PDB entry 1KCZ | X-ray diffraction, 1.90 A resolution | chains A and B

# Chain A (and B)
Name: beta-methylaspartase
From: Clostridium tetanomorphum
Notes: EC 4.3.1.2; chain B of this document is another copy of the same molecule, construct and numbering; everything in this record applies to it too
UniProtKB: Q05514 (MAAL_CLOTT); residue numbers follow UniProt; this construct covers 1-413
Sequence (413 residues; each row starts with the number of its first residue):
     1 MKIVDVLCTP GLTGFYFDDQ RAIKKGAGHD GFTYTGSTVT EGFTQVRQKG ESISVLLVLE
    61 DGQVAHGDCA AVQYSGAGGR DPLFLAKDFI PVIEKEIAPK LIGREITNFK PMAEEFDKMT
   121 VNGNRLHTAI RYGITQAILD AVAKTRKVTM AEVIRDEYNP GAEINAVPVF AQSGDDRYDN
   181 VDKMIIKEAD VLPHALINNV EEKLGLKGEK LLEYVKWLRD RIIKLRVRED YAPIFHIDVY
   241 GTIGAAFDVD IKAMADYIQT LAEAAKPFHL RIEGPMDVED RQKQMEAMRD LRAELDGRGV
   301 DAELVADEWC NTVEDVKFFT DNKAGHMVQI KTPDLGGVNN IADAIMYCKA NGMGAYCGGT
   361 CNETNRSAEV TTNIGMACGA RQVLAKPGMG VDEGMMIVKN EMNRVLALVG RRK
Construct notes: modified residue (361)
Modified / non-standard residues: Cys361 (cysteinesulfonic acid; OCS)
UniProt features mapped onto this chain:
  - active site: Lys331 (Proton acceptor)
  - binding site ((2S,3S)-3-methyl-L-aspartate): Gln172, Gln329, Thr360, Cys361
  - binding site (Mg(2+)): Asp238, Glu273, Asp307
  - site: His194 (Transition state stabilizer)
  - mutagenesis: Gln73 (Q73A: It has very broad nucleophile scope and excellent regio- and diastereoselectivity in the amination reaction ...), His194 (H194A: Strong (160-fold) decrease of the catalytic efficiency for deamination and slight (1.8-fold) decrease of affinity binding for L-threo-beta-methylaspartate ...), Gln329 (Q329A: Very strong decrease of the catalytic efficiency for deamination, whereas the affinity binding for L-threo-beta-methylaspartate is not affected ...), Lys331 (K331A: It abolishes deaminase and aminase activities and does not show any major conformational changes ...), Leu384 (L384A: It has very broad electrophile scope and excellent regio- and enantioselectivity in the amination reaction)
Metal / ion sites: Mg2+: Asp238, Glu273, Asp307

# How chain A and chain B interact
Pairs across the interface - 106 pairs, chain A then chain B:
  Asp5(A) - Arg411(B)  salt bridge
  Leu7(A) - Ala407(B)
  Leu7(A) - Leu408(B)  hydrophobic
  Leu7(A) - Arg411(B)
  Thr9(A) - Asn403(B)
  Thr9(A) - Arg404(B)
  Thr9(A) - Ala407(B)
  Pro10(A) - Asn403(B)  hydrogen bond (backbone-side chain)
  Gly11(A) - Asn400(B)
  Leu12(A) - Met395(B)
  Leu12(A) - Met396(B)
  Leu12(A) - Asn400(B)  hydrogen bond (backbone-side chain)
  Thr13(A) - Lys187(B)
  Thr13(A) - Asp392(B)
  Thr13(A) - Met396(B)
  Gly14(A) - Asp392(B)
  Gly14(A) - Met396(B)
  Phe15(A) - Lys187(B)  hydrogen bond (backbone-side chain)
  Tyr16(A) - Lys183(B)
  Tyr16(A) - Ile186(B)  hydrophobic
  Tyr16(A) - Lys187(B)
  Tyr16(A) - Asp392(B)  hydrogen bond
  Asp30(A) - Asp182(B)
  Asp30(A) - Arg221(B)  salt bridge
  Gly31(A) - Asp179(B)
  Gly31(A) - Asp182(B)
  Phe32(A) - Asp179(B)
  Phe32(A) - Asp182(B)  hydrogen bond (backbone-side chain)
  Phe32(A) - Lys183(B)
  Thr33(A) - Arg221(B)
  Gln45(A) - Val227(B)
  Gln48(A) - Ile186(B)
  Lys49(A) - Ile186(B)
  Lys49(A) - Glu188(B)  salt bridge
  Ser52(A) - Asn400(B)
  Ser54(A) - Arg404(B)  hydrogen bond
  Leu56(A) - Arg404(B)
  Leu56(A) - Leu408(B)  hydrophobic
  Val58(A) - Arg411(B)
  Asp61(A) - Lys147(B)  hydrogen bond (backbone-side chain)
  Gln63(A) - Gln63(B)
  Val64(A) - Leu408(B)  hydrophobic
  His66(A) - Arg404(B)  hydrogen bond
  Lys147(A) - Asp61(B)  hydrogen bond (side chain-backbone)
  Asp179(A) - Gly31(B)
  Asp179(A) - Phe32(B)
  Asp182(A) - Asp30(B)
  Asp182(A) - Gly31(B)
  Asp182(A) - Phe32(B)  hydrogen bond (side chain-backbone)
  Lys183(A) - Tyr16(B)
  Lys183(A) - Phe32(B)
  Ile186(A) - Tyr16(B)  hydrophobic
  Ile186(A) - Gln48(B)
  Ile186(A) - Lys49(B)
  Lys187(A) - Thr13(B)
  Lys187(A) - Phe15(B)  hydrogen bond (side chain-backbone)
  Lys187(A) - Tyr16(B)
  Lys187(A) - Lys49(B)
  Glu188(A) - Lys49(B)  salt bridge
  Arg221(A) - Asp30(B)  salt bridge
  Arg221(A) - Gly31(B)
  Lys224(A) - Asp30(B)  salt bridge
  Leu225(A) - Thr33(B)
  Leu225(A) - Gln45(B)  hydrogen bond (backbone-side chain)
  Val227(A) - Gln45(B)
  Glu363(A) - Met396(B)
  Thr364(A) - Met396(B)
  Asn365(A) - Glu369(B)
  Asn365(A) - Met396(B)
  Glu369(A) - Asn365(B)
  Pro387(A) - Met396(B)  hydrophobic
  Gly388(A) - Glu393(B)
  Met389(A) - Glu393(B)  hydrogen bond (backbone-side chain)
  Gly390(A) - Glu393(B)  hydrogen bond (backbone-side chain)
  Asp392(A) - Thr13(B)
  Asp392(A) - Gly14(B)
  Asp392(A) - Phe15(B)
  Asp392(A) - Tyr16(B)  hydrogen bond
  Glu393(A) - Gly388(B)
  Glu393(A) - Met389(B)  hydrogen bond (side chain-backbone)
  Glu393(A) - Gly390(B)  hydrogen bond (side chain-backbone)
  Glu393(A) - Glu393(B)
  Met396(A) - Leu12(B)
  Met396(A) - Thr13(B)
  Met396(A) - Gly14(B)
  Met396(A) - Glu363(B)
  Met396(A) - Thr364(B)
  Met396(A) - Asn365(B)
  Met396(A) - Pro387(B)  hydrophobic
  Ile397(A) - Asn365(B)
  Asn400(A) - Gly11(B)
  Asn400(A) - Leu12(B)  hydrogen bond (side chain-backbone)
  Asn400(A) - Ser52(B)
  Asn403(A) - Thr9(B)
  Asn403(A) - Pro10(B)  hydrogen bond (side chain-backbone)
  Arg404(A) - Thr9(B)
  Arg404(A) - Ser54(B)  hydrogen bond
  Arg404(A) - Leu56(B)
  Arg404(A) - His66(B)  hydrogen bond
  Ala407(A) - Leu7(B)
  Ala407(A) - Thr9(B)
  Leu408(A) - Leu7(B)  hydrophobic
  Leu408(A) - Leu56(B)  hydrophobic
  Arg411(A) - Asp5(B)  salt bridge
  Arg411(A) - Leu7(B)
  Arg411(A) - Val58(B)
Other interface residues (no listed pair), chain A (63 interface residues in all): Val4, Thr35, Arg47, Gly50, Gly62, Asp68, Val391, Met395, Lys399
Other interface residues (no listed pair), chain B (62 interface residues in all): Val4, Arg47, Gly50, Gly62, Val64, Asp68, Lys224, Leu225, Val391, Ile397, Lys399

# In short
63 residues of chain A face 62 of chain B across their interface, with 21 hydrogen bonds and 7 salt bridges.
Among the polar pairs are Asp5(A)-Arg411(B), Asp30(A)-Arg221(B) and Lys49(A)-Glu188(B).
Both chains are beta-methylaspartase (Clostridium tetanomorphum). Entry 1KCZ (Crystal Structure of
beta-methylaspartase from Clostridium tetanomorphum. Mg-complex) was determined by X-ray diffraction together
with 1KD0 from the same study.
